PDB entry 6EG5 | X-ray diffraction, 2.45 A resolution | chains B and C of the 6 polymer chains in the assembly

Chain B:
Molecule: Tubulin beta-2B chain
Source organism: Bos taurus
UniProtKB: Q6B856 (TBB2B_BOVIN); residues 1-445 here = UniProt positions 1-445
Chain sequence (445 residues; numbered 1 to 445; the number before each row is that of its first residue):
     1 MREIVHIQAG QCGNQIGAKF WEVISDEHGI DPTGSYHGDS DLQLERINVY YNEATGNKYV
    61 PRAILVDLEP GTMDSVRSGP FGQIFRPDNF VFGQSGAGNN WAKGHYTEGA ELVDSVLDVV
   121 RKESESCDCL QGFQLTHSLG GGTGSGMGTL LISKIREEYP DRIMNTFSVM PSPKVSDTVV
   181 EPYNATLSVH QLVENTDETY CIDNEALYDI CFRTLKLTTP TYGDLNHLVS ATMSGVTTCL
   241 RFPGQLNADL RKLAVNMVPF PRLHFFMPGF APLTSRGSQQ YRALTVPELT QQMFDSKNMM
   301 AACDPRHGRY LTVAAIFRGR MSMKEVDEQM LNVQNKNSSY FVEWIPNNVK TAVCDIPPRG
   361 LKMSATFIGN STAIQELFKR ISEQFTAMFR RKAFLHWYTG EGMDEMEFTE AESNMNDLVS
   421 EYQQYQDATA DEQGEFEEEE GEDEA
Unresolved in the structure: 429-445
Bound ions: Mg2+: Gln11 (together with GDP); Ca2+ near Glu111 (its only coordinating residue here)
Ligand contacts:
  - GDP (guanosine-5'-diphosphate): Ala9, Gly10, Gln11, Cys12, Gln15, Ile16, Asp67, Asn99, Ser138, Gly140, Gly141, Gly142, Thr143, Gly144, Ser145, Val169, Pro171, Val175, Asp177, Glu181, Asn204, Leu207, Tyr222, Leu225, Asn226
  - J7S (4-(2-chloropyrido[2,3-d]pyrimidin-4-yl)-7-methoxy-3,4-dihydroquinoxalin-2(1H)-one): Val236, Cys239, Leu240, Leu246, Ala248, Lys252, Leu253, Asn256, Met257, Val313, Ala314, Ala315, Ile316, Asn348, Lys350, Thr351, Ala352

Chain C:
Molecule: Tubulin alpha-1B chain
Source organism: Sus scrofa
UniProtKB: Q2XVP4 (TBA1B_PIG); residue numbers follow UniProt; this construct covers 1-450
Chain sequence (450 residues; numbered 1 to 450; the number before each row is that of its first residue):
     1 MRECISIHVG QAGVQIGNAC WELYCLEHGI QPDGQMPSDK TIGGGDDSFN TFFSETGAGK
    61 HVPRAVFVDL EPTVIDEVRT GTYRQLFHPE QLITGKEDAA NNYARGHYTI GKEIIDLVLD
   121 RIRKLADQCT GLQGFLVFHS FGGGTGSGFT SLLMERLSVD YGKKSKLEFS IYPAPQVSTA
   181 VVEPYNSILT THTTLEHSDC AFMVDNEAIY DICRRNLDIE RPTYTNLNRL ISQIVSSITA
   241 SLRFDGALNV DLTEFQTNLV PYPRIHFPLA TYAPVISAEK AYHEQLSVAE ITNACFEPAN
   301 QMVKCDPRHG KYMACCLLYR GDVVPKDVNA AIATIKTKRS IQFVDWCPTG FKVGINYQPP
   361 TVVPGGDLAK VQRAVCMLSN TTAIAEAWAR LDHKFDLMYA KRAFVHWYVG EGMEEGEFSE
   421 AREDMAALEK DYEEVGVDSV EGEGEEEGEE
Unresolved in the structure: 442-450
Bound ions: Ca2+: Asp39, Thr41, Gly44, Glu55
Ligand contacts:
  - GTP (guanosine-5'-triphosphate): Gly10, Gln11, Ala12, Gln15, Ile16, Asp69, Asp98, Ala99, Ala100, Asn101, Ser140, Gly142, Gly143, Gly144, Thr145, Gly146, Ile171, Pro173, Val177, Ser178, Thr179, Glu183, Asn206, Tyr224, Leu227, Asn228, Ile231
  - J7S (4-(2-chloropyrido[2,3-d]pyrimidin-4-yl)-7-methoxy-3,4-dihydroquinoxalin-2(1H)-one): Asn101, Thr179, Val181

Chain B / chain C interface:
Pairs across the interface (36):
  Ser95(B) - Arg2(C)
  Asn99(B) - Glu254(C)
  Asp177(B) - Glu254(C)
  Asp177(B) - Lys352(C)  hydrogen bond (backbone-side chain)
  Thr178(B) - Glu254(C)
  Thr178(B) - Asn258(C)
  Val179(B) - Asn258(C)  hydrogen bond (backbone-side chain)
  Val179(B) - Pro348(C)  hydrophobic
  Val180(B) - Thr257(C)
  Thr219(B) - Lys326(C)
  Ala387(B) - Trp346(C)
  Met388(B) - Trp346(C)
  Arg390(B) - Asp345(C)  salt bridge
  Arg390(B) - Ser439(C)  hydrogen bond
  Arg391(B) - Tyr262(C)  hydrogen bond (backbone-side chain)
  Arg391(B) - Trp346(C)
  Arg391(B) - Glu434(C)  hydrogen bond (side chain-backbone)
  Arg391(B) - Val435(C)
  Arg391(B) - Val437(C)  hydrogen bond (side chain-backbone)
  Arg391(B) - Asp438(C)
  Arg391(B) - Ser439(C)  hydrogen bond
  Lys392(B) - Tyr262(C)
  Ala393(B) - Pro261(C)
  Ala393(B) - Tyr262(C)
  Ala393(B) - Trp346(C)  hydrophobic
  Phe394(B) - Thr257(C)
  Phe394(B) - Asn258(C)
  Phe394(B) - Val260(C)
  Phe394(B) - Pro261(C)  hydrogen bond (backbone-backbone)
  His396(B) - Val260(C)  hydrogen bond (side chain-backbone)
  His396(B) - Pro261(C)
  His396(B) - Tyr262(C)
  His396(B) - Pro263(C)
  Trp397(B) - Gln256(C)
  Trp397(B) - Thr257(C)  hydrogen bond (side chain-backbone)
  Trp397(B) - Val260(C)  hydrogen bond (side chain-backbone)
Interface residues without a listed pair, chain B (18 interface residues in all): Gly98, Leu395
Interface residues without a listed pair, chain C (22 interface residues in all): Pro325, Asn329, Cys347

Overview:
Chain B and chain C form an interface of 18 and 22 residues respectively, with 11 hydrogen bonds and 1 salt
bridge. Polar contacts include Arg390(B)-Asp345(C), Asp177(B)-Lys352(C) and Val179(B)-Asn258(C). Ligands of
chain B: GDP and compound J7S. Chain C binds GTP and compound J7S.
Chain B is Tubulin beta-2B chain (Bos taurus) and chain C is Tubulin alpha-1B chain (Sus scrofa); the
structure, The structure of SB-1-202-tubulin complex, was determined by X-ray diffraction.
